PDB entry 1JC0 | X-ray diffraction, 2.00 A resolution | chain A

== Chain A ==
Name: Green fluorescent protein
Source organism: Aequorea victoria
UniProtKB: P42212 (GFP_AEQVI); aligned to UniProt positions 1-238 over residues 1-238
Chain sequence (236 residues; numbered 1 to 238; 2 numbers in that range are skipped by the numbering (no residue carries them; nothing is unmodelled there); the number before each row is that of its first residue):
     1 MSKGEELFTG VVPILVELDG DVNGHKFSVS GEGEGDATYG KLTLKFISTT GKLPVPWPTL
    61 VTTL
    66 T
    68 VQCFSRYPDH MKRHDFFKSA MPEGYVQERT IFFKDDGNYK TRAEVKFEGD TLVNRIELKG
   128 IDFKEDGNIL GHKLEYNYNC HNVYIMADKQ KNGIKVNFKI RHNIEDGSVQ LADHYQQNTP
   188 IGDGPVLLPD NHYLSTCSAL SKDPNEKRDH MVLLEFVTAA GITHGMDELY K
Not modelled in the structure: 229-238
Covalently attached groups: covalent link Leu64-Thr66; covalent link Thr66-Val68
Modified residues: Thr66 ({2-[(1R,2R)-1-amino-2-hydroxypropyl]-4-(4-hydroxybenzylidene)-5-oxo-4,5-dihydro-1H-imidazol-1-yl}acetic acid; CRO)
Construct notes: engineered mutation Ser48 (Cys in P42212), Leu64 (Tyr66 in P42212), Arg80 (Gln in P42212), Cys147 (Ser in P42212), Cys204 (Gln in P42212); chromophore (66, 66, 66)
From the paper describing this entry:
  - conformationally variable residues (side-chain flip): Cys204, Leu221 to Thr225
  - contacts within the chain: Cys147-Cys204
  - mutagenesis - C70A: decreased expression

== Summary ==
From the paper: C70A reduces expression; conformational variability at Cys204 and Leu221.
Chain A is Green fluorescent protein (Aequorea victoria); the structure, Crystal structure analysis of a
redox-sensitive green fluorescent protein variant in a reduced form, was determined by X-ray diffraction (same
publication as 1JC1).
